Entry 6GRH (X-ray diffraction, 1.85 A resolution); this record covers chains 2 and D of the 5 polymer chains in the assembly.

== Chain 2 ==
Name: Microcin B17-processing protein McbB
Source organism: Escherichia coli str. K-12 substr. MG1655
Reference sequence: P23184 (MCBB_ECOLX); residue numbers follow UniProt; this construct covers 1-295
Chain sequence (295 residues; each row starts with the number of its first residue):
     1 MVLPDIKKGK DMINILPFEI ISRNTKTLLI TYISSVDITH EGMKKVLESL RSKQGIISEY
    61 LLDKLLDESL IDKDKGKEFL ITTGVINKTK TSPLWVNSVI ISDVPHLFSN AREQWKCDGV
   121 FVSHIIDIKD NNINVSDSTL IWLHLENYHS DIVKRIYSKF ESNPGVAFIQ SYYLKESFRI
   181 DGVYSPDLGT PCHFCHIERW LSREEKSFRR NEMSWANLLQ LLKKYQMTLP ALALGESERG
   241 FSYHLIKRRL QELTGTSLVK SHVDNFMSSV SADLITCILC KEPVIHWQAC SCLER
Disordered / not traced: 1-11
Ion coordination: Zn2+: C192, C195, C290, C292

== Chain D ==
Name: Microcin B17-processing protein McbD
Source organism: Escherichia coli str. K-12 substr. MG1655
Reference sequence: P23186 (MCBD_ECOLX); numbering as in UniProt (aligned over 1-396)
Chain sequence (396 residues; row label = number of the first residue in the row):
     1 MINVYSNLMS AWPATMAMSP KLNRNMPTFS QIWDYERITP ASAAGETLKS IQGAIGEYFE
    61 RRHFFNEIVT GGQKTLYEMM PPSAAKAFTE AFFQISSLTR DEIITHKFKT VRAFNLFSLE
   121 QQEIPAVIIA LDNITAADDL KFYPDRDTCG CSFHGSLNDA IEGSLCEFME RQSLLLYWLQ
   181 GKANTEISSE IVTGINHIDE ILLALRSEGD IRIFDITLPG APGHAVLTLY GTKNKISRIK
   241 YSTGLSYANS LKKALCKSVV ELWQSYICLH NFLIGGYTDD DIIDSYQRHF MSCNKYESFT
   301 DLCENTVLLS DDVKLTLEEN ITSDTNLLNY LQQISDNIFV YYARERVSNS LVWYTKIVSP
   361 DFFLHMNNSG AININNKIYH TGDGIKVRES KMVPFP
Sequence notes: engineered mutation R171 (Thr in P23186)
What the authors report for this chain:
  - mutagenesis - T148A, E167A, Q264A, P394G/P396G, P396*: decreased catalytic activity
  - catalytic residues: P396
  - catalytic residues: T148, E167, Q264 (proposed by the authors, not directly observed)

== Interface between chain 2 and chain D ==
Residue-residue contacts (99):
  L16(2) - R346(D)
  P17(2) - N349(D)
  P17(2) - S350(D)
  P17(2) - L351(D)
  E19(2) - S156(D)
  E19(2) - L157(D)  hydrogen bond (side chain-backbone)
  E19(2) - W353(D)
  I21(2) - L119(D)
  I21(2) - I161(D)  hydrophobic
  R23(2) - L116(D)  hydrogen bond (side chain-backbone)
  R23(2) - F117(D)
  R23(2) - L119(D)
  R23(2) - L328(D)
  K26(2) - S118(D)
  K26(2) - L119(D)
  L28(2) - F114(D)  hydrophobic
  L28(2) - Q121(D)
  I30(2) - L157(D)  hydrophobic
  I30(2) - Y342(D)  hydrophobic
  I30(2) - R344(D)
  I30(2) - W353(D)  hydrophobic
  T31(2) - R344(D)  hydrogen bond (backbone-side chain)
  Y32(2) - R344(D)
  Y32(2) - L351(D)  hydrophobic
  I33(2) - R344(D)
  S34(2) - R344(D)  hydrogen bond (backbone-side chain)
  S35(2) - Q121(D)  hydrogen bond (backbone-side chain)
  S35(2) - Y342(D)  hydrogen bond
  S35(2) - R344(D)
  D37(2) - Q121(D)  hydrogen bond
  L174(2) - M9(D)
  K175(2) - M9(D)
  E176(2) - M9(D)
  L188(2) - R346(D)  hydrogen bond (backbone-side chain)
  G189(2) - R346(D)  hydrogen bond (backbone-side chain)
  H196(2) - M9(D)
  H196(2) - A11(D)
  R199(2) - R62(D)
  R199(2) - E67(D)  salt bridge
  R199(2) - E345(D)  salt bridge
  R199(2) - Y354(D)
  W200(2) - L8(D)  hydrogen bond (side chain-backbone)
  W200(2) - M9(D)
  W200(2) - S10(D)  hydrogen bond (side chain-backbone)
  W200(2) - R37(D)
  S202(2) - N66(D)  hydrogen bond (side chain-backbone)
  S202(2) - E67(D)
  R203(2) - S10(D)  hydrogen bond (side chain-backbone)
  R203(2) - A11(D)  hydrogen bond (side chain-backbone)
  R203(2) - D34(D)  salt bridge
  R203(2) - R37(D)
  R203(2) - Y58(D)  hydrogen bond
  R203(2) - R62(D)
  R203(2) - N66(D)
  E204(2) - R37(D)  salt bridge
  E205(2) - I134(D)
  K206(2) - F65(D)
  K206(2) - N66(D)  hydrogen bond (backbone-side chain)
  K206(2) - I68(D)  hydrogen bond (side chain-backbone)
  K206(2) - D132(D)
  K206(2) - T135(D)  hydrogen bond
  S207(2) - E36(D)
  S207(2) - R37(D)
  S207(2) - N66(D)
  F208(2) - E36(D)  hydrogen bond (backbone-backbone)
  F208(2) - R37(D)  hydrogen bond (backbone-backbone)
  F208(2) - T39(D)
  F208(2) - F65(D)  hydrophobic
  F208(2) - I283(D)  hydrophobic
  F208(2) - D284(D)
  R209(2) - E36(D)  salt bridge
  R209(2) - D280(D)  salt bridge
  R209(2) - I283(D)
  R210(2) - I134(D)
  W215(2) - L8(D)
  W215(2) - M9(D)  hydrophobic
  H262(2) - N349(D)
  V263(2) - R346(D)
  V263(2) - S348(D)
  V263(2) - N349(D)
  D264(2) - S348(D)  hydrogen bond
  M267(2) - R346(D)
  M267(2) - S348(D)
  E282(2) - S10(D)  hydrogen bond
  E282(2) - W12(D)
  P283(2) - W12(D)  hydrogen bond (backbone-side chain)
  I285(2) - W12(D)  hydrophobic
  I285(2) - F59(D)  hydrophobic
  I285(2) - R346(D)
  I285(2) - V347(D)  hydrophobic
  H286(2) - E345(D)
  H286(2) - R346(D)  hydrogen bond (backbone-backbone)
  W287(2) - E67(D)  hydrogen bond (side chain-backbone)
  W287(2) - E345(D)
  Q288(2) - R112(D)
  Q288(2) - A343(D)
  Q288(2) - R344(D)  hydrogen bond
  Q288(2) - E345(D)  hydrogen bond (backbone-side chain)
  A289(2) - V69(D)  hydrophobic
Interface residues without a listed pair, chain 2 (49 interface residues in all): F18, S22, T27, V36, S177, T190
Interface residues without a listed pair, chain D (51 interface residues in all): S6, P13, I38, G155, N158

== Overview ==
The interface between chain 2 and chain D involves 49 residues on one side and 51 on the other; the contacts
include 27 hydrogen bonds and 6 salt bridges. Among the polar pairs are R199(2)-E67(D), R199(2)-E345(D) and
R203(2)-D34(D). From the paper: catalytic residues P396(D), T148(D) and E167(D) among others; T148A, E167A and
Q264A of chain D, among others, reduce catalytic activity; 5 substitutions were tested in all.
Chain 2 is Microcin B17-processing protein McbB and chain D is Microcin B17-processing protein McbD, both from
Escherichia coli str. K-12 substr. MG1655; the structure, E. coli Microcin synthetase McbBCD complex with
truncated pro-MccB17 bound, was determined by X-ray diffraction (same publication as 6GOS, 6GRG and 6GRI).
